PDB entry 7GUN | X-ray diffraction, 1.80 A resolution | chains A and D

== Chain A ==
Molecule: B-cell lymphoma 6 protein
From: Homo sapiens
UniProt: P41182 (BCL6_HUMAN); numbering as in UniProt (aligned over 5-129)
Sequence (128 residues; each row starts with the number of its first residue):
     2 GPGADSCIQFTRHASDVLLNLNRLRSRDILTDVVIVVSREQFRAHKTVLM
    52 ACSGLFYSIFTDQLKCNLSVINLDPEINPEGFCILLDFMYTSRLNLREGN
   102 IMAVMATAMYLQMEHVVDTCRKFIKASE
Not modelled in the structure: 2-5
Differences from the reference sequence: expression tag (2-4)
UniProt features mapped onto this chain:
  - mutagenesis: N21 (N21K: Abolishes interaction with NCOR2 and HDAC2, no effect on interaction with CTBP1 and transcriptional autoinhibition; when associated with A-116 and 376-Q--Q-379), S59 (S59A: Abolished ubiquitination by the SCF(FBXL17) complex), H116 (H116A: Abolishes interaction with NCOR2 and HDAC2, no effect on interaction with CTBP1 and transcriptional autoinhibition; when associated with K-21 and 376-Q--Q-379)
Ligand contacts: 7ZO (5-[(5-chloranylpyrimidin-4-yl)amino]-1,3-dihydroindol-2-one): N21, R24, L25, M51, A52, C53, S54, G55, Y58, Q113, M114, E115

== Chain D ==
Molecule: WVIP tetrapeptide
Sequence (6 residues; row label = number of the first residue in the row; numbering starts at 0):
     0 XWVIPA
Modified positions: ACE (acetyl group) at position 0

== Chain A / chain D interface ==
Residue-residue contacts (12):
  C8(A) - P4(D)
  I9(A) - W1(D)  hydrophobic
  I9(A) - V2(D)
  Q10(A) - ACE_0(D)
  Q10(A) - W1(D)
  Q10(A) - V2(D)  hydrogen bond (backbone-backbone)
  Q10(A) - P4(D)
  F11(A) - ACE_0(D)
  F11(A) - W1(D)
  T12(A) - ACE_0(D)  hydrogen bond (backbone-backbone)
  T12(A) - V2(D)
  R13(A) - ACE_0(D)
Also at the interface, not in a pair above, chain D (5 interface residues in all): I3

== In short ==
6 residues of chain A and 5 residues of chain D are in contact, with 2 hydrogen bonds. The backbones
hydrogen-bond at Q10(A)-V2(D) and T12(A)-ACE_0(D). Chain A binds compound 7ZO. UniProt lists 3 mutagenesis
sites on chain A.
Chain A is B-cell lymphoma 6 protein (Homo sapiens) and chain D is WVIP tetrapeptide; the structure, Crystal
Structure of B-cell lymphoma 6 protein BTB domain in complex with ligand 1 at 16.61 ..., was determined by
X-ray diffraction (same publication as 7GUD, 7GUE, 7GUF, 7GUG, 7GUH, 7GUI and 126 further entries).
